Entry 4KOE (X-ray diffraction, 3.02 A resolution); this record covers chains A and E of the 8 polymer chains in the assembly.

== Chain A ==
Molecule: DNA topoisomerase 4 subunit A
From: Streptococcus pneumoniae
Notes: EC 5.99.1.3; fragment: ParC55
UniProtKB: P72525 (PARC_STRPN); residue numbers follow UniProt; this construct covers 1-488
Sequence (496 residues; each row starts with the number of its first residue):
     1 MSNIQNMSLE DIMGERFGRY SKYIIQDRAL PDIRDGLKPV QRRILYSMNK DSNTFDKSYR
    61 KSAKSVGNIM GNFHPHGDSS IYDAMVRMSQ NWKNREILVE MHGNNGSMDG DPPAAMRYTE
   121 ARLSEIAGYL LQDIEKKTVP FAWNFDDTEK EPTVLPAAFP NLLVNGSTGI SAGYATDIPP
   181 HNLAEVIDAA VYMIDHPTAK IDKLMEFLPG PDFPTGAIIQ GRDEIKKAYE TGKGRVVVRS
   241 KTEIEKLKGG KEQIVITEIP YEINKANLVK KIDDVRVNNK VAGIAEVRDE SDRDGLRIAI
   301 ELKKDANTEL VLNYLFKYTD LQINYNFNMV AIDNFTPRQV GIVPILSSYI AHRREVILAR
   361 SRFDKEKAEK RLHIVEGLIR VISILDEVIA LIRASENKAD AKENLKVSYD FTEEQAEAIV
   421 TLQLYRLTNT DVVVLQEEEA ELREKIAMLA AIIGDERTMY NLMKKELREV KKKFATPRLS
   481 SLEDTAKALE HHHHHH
Not modelled in the structure: 1-2, 485-496
Differences from the reference sequence: engineered mutation Thr257 (Ile in P72525); expression tag (489-496)
Bound ions: Mg2+: Phe316, Thr319, Gln322
Swiss-Prot annotation at these positions:
  - active site: Tyr118 (O-(5'-phospho-DNA)-tyrosine intermediate)
  - site: Lys38 (Interaction with DNA), His74 (Interaction with DNA), His76 (Interaction with DNA), Arg87 (Interaction with DNA), Lys93 (Interaction with DNA), Arg117 (Transition state stabilizer)

== Chain E ==
Molecule: E-site DNA1
Sequence (7 nucleotides; numbered 9 to 15; the number before each row is that of its first residue):
     9 CATGAAT

== How chain A and chain E interact ==
Pairs across the interface - 22 pairs, chain A then chain E:
  Arg28(A) - DA13(E)  phosphate contact
  Arg28(A) - DA14(E)  salt bridge to the phosphate
  Lys38(A) - DG12(E)  phosphate contact
  Lys38(A) - DA13(E)  salt bridge to the phosphate
  Val40(A) - DA13(E)  sugar contact
  Val40(A) - DA14(E)  phosphate contact
  Gln41(A) - DA13(E)  phosphate contact
  His74(A) - DA14(E)  salt bridge to the phosphate
  His76(A) - DA14(E)  hydrogen bond to the phosphate
  His76(A) - DT15(E)  salt bridge to the phosphate
  Gly77(A) - DT15(E)  hydrogen bond to the phosphate
  Ser80(A) - DA14(E)  base contact
  Ser80(A) - DT15(E)  base contact
  Ala84(A) - DA13(E)  phosphate contact
  Arg87(A) - DG12(E)  salt bridge to the phosphate
  Arg87(A) - DA13(E)  phosphate contact
  Lys93(A) - DG12(E)  phosphate contact
  Thr168(A) - DG12(E)  sugar contact
  Thr168(A) - DA13(E)  phosphate contact
  Ile170(A) - DT11(E)  base contact
  Ile170(A) - DG12(E)  hydrogen bond to the base
  Glu262(A) - DT11(E)  phosphate contact
Other interface residues (no listed pair), chain A (15 interface residues in all): Asp27

== Summary ==
15 residues of chain A and 5 residues of chain E are in contact, with 3 hydrogen bonds and 5 salt bridges.
Among the polar pairs are Ile170(A)-DG12(E), His76(A)-DA14(E) and Gly77(A)-DT15(E). Curated annotation
(UniProt) lists active-site residue Tyr118(A) on chain A.
Here chain A is DNA topoisomerase 4 subunit A (Streptococcus pneumoniae) and chain E is E-site DNA1. Entry
4KOE (Quinolone(Trovafloxacin)-DNA cleavage complex of type IV topoisomerase from S. pneumoniae) was
determined by X-ray diffraction.
